PDB entry 8YEM | X-ray diffraction, 2.74 A resolution | chains C and D of the 6 polymer chains in the assembly

# Chain C
Protein: Detyrosinated tubulin alpha-1B chain
From: Sus scrofa
Reference sequence: Q2XVP4 (TBA1B_PIG); residue numbers follow UniProt; this construct covers 1-440
Chain sequence (440 residues; each row starts with the number of its first residue):
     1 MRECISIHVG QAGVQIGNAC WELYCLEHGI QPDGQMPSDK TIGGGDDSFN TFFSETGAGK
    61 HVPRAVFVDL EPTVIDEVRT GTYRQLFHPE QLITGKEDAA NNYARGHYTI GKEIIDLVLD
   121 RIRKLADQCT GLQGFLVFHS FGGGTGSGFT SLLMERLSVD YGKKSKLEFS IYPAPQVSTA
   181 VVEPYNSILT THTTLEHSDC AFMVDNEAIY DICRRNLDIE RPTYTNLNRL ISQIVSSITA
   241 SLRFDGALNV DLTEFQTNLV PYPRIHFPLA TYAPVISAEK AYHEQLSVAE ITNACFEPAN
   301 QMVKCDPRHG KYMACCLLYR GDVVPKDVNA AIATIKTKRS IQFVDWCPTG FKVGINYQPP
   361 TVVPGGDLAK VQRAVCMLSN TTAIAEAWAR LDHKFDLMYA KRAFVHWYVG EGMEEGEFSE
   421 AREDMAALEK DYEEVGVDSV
UniProt features mapped onto this chain:
  - motif: Met1 to Cys4 (MREC motif)
  - active site: Glu254
  - binding site (GTP): Gly10, Gln11, Ala12, Gln15, Glu71, Ala99, Ser140, Gly143, Gly144, Thr145, Gly146, Thr179, Glu183, Asn206, Tyr224, Asn228, Leu252
  - binding site (Mg(2+)): Glu71
  - modified residue: Lys40 (N6,N6,N6-trimethyllysine), Ser48 (Phosphoserine), Ser232 (Phosphoserine), Tyr282 (3'-nitrotyrosine), Arg339 (Omega-N-methylarginine), Ser439 (Phosphoserine)
  - cross-link (Glycyl lysine isopeptide (Lys-Gly)): Lys326 (interchain with G-Cter in ubiquitin), Lys370 (interchain with G-Cter in ubiquitin)
Ion coordination: Ca2+: Asp39, Thr41, Gly44, Glu55
Ligand contacts:
  - A1D6D (4-(2-chloranyl-6-fluoranyl-quinazolin-4-yl)-7-methoxy-1,3-dihydroquinoxalin-2-one): Asn101, Thr179, Val181
  - GTP (guanosine-5'-triphosphate): Val9, Gly10, Gln11, Ala12, Gln15, Ile16, Asp69, Asp98, Ala99, Ala100, Asn101, Ser140, Gly142, Gly143, Gly144, Thr145, Gly146, Ile171, Pro173, Val177, Ser178, Thr179, Glu183, Asn206, Tyr224, Leu227, Asn228, Ile231

# Chain D
Protein: Tubulin beta chain
From: Sus scrofa
Reference sequence: A0A8D0VN39 (A0A8D0VN39_PIG); residue numbers follow UniProt; this construct covers 1-431
Chain sequence (431 residues; each row starts with the number of its first residue):
     1 MREIVHIQAG QCGNQIGAKF WEVISDEHGI DPTGSYHGDS DLQLERINVY YNEATGNKYV
    61 PRAILVDLEP GTMDSVRSGP FGQIFRPDNF VFGQSGAGNN WAKGHYTEGA ELVDSVLDVV
   121 RKESESCDCL QGFQLTHSLG GGTGSGMGTL LISKIREEYP DRIMNTFSVM PSPKVSDTVV
   181 EPYNATLSVH QLVENTDETY CIDNEALYDI CFRTLKLTTP TYGDLNHLVS ATMSGVTTCL
   241 RFPGQLNADL RKLAVNMVPF PRLHFFMPGF APLTSRGSQQ YRALTVPELT QQMFDSKNMM
   301 AACDPRHGRY LTVAAIFRGR MSMKEVDEQM LNVQNKNSSY FVEWIPNNVK TAVCDIPPRG
   361 LKMSATFIGN STAIQELFKR ISEQFTAMFR RKAFLHWYTG EGMDEMEFTE AESNMNDLVS
   421 EYQQYQDATA D
Disordered / not traced: 274-283
Ligand contacts:
  - A1D6D (4-(2-chloranyl-6-fluoranyl-quinazolin-4-yl)-7-methoxy-1,3-dihydroquinoxalin-2-one): Cys239, Leu240, Leu246, Ala248, Asp249, Lys252, Leu253, Asn256, Met257, Val313, Ala314, Ala315, Ile316, Asn347, Asn348, Val349, Lys350, Thr351, Ala352
  - GDP (guanosine-5'-diphosphate): Gly10, Gln11, Cys12, Gln15, Ile16, Asp67, Ala97, Asn99, Ser138, Gly140, Gly141, Gly142, Thr143, Gly144, Val169, Val175, Ser176, Glu181, Asn204, Leu207, Tyr222, Leu225, Asn226

# How chain C and chain D interact
Pairs across the interface (53):
  Glu71(C) with Asn247(D), hydrogen bond
  Thr73(C) with Asn247(D)
  Lys96(C) with Asp128(D), salt bridge; Cys129(D)
  Glu97(C) with Arg2(D), salt bridge; Cys129(D); Arg162(D), salt bridge; Arg251(D), salt bridge
  Asp98(C) with Lys252(D), salt bridge
  Ala100(C) with Arg251(D); Lys252(D); Val255(D)
  Asn101(C) with Lys252(D); Asn256(D), hydrogen bond
  Arg105(C) with Arg251(D)
  Pro175(C) with Asn347(D)
  Ser178(C) with Lys350(D), hydrogen bond
  Thr179(C) with Lys350(D)
  Ala180(C) with Asn256(D)
  Val181(C) with Asn256(D), hydrogen bond (backbone-side chain); Ile345(D), hydrophobic; Pro346(D); Asn347(D)
  Val182(C) with Asn256(D)
  Glu220(C) with Lys324(D), salt bridge
  Arg221(C) with Met323(D); Asp327(D), salt bridge
  Tyr224(C) with Gln245(D)
  Lys394(C) with Asn347(D)
  Leu397(C) with Trp344(D); Pro346(D), hydrophobic; Ala430(D), hydrophobic
  Met398(C) with Trp344(D), hydrogen bond (backbone-backbone); Ile345(D), hydrophobic; Pro346(D)
  Lys401(C) with Phe260(D); Trp344(D); Ala428(D); Thr429(D), hydrogen bond (side chain-backbone)
  Ala403(C) with Pro259(D); Phe260(D), hydrophobic
  Phe404(C) with Val255(D); Asn256(D); Val258(D); Pro259(D), hydrogen bond (backbone-backbone); Ile345(D), hydrophobic
  His406(C) with Val258(D); Pro259(D); Phe260(D); Pro261(D)
  Trp407(C) with Ala254(D), hydrogen bond (side chain-backbone); Val255(D), hydrogen bond (side chain-backbone); Val258(D), hydrogen bond (side chain-backbone)
Also at the interface, not in a pair above, chain C (28 interface residues in all): Gln11, Tyr210, Arg402
Also at the interface, not in a pair above, chain D (31 interface residues in all): Asp197, Asp249, Thr312, Glu343, Asn348

# In short
28 residues of chain C face 31 of chain D across their interface; the contacts include 10 hydrogen bonds and 7
salt bridges. Polar pairs include Lys96(C)-Asp128(D), Glu97(C)-Arg2(D) and Glu97(C)-Arg162(D). Compound A1D6D
is bound between chain C and chain D. Ligands of chain C: GTP.
Chain C is Detyrosinated tubulin alpha-1B chain and chain D is Tubulin beta chain, both from Sus scrofa; the
structure, Tubulin-RB3_SLD-TTL in complex with compound 9, was determined by X-ray diffraction.
